PDB entry 5S4R | X-ray diffraction, 2.35 A resolution | chains C and D of the 6 polymer chains in the assembly

# Chain C
Name: Tubulin alpha-1B chain
From: Bos taurus
UniProtKB: P81947 (TBA1B_BOVIN); residue numbers follow UniProt; this construct covers 1-451
Amino-acid sequence (451 residues; each row starts with the number of its first residue):
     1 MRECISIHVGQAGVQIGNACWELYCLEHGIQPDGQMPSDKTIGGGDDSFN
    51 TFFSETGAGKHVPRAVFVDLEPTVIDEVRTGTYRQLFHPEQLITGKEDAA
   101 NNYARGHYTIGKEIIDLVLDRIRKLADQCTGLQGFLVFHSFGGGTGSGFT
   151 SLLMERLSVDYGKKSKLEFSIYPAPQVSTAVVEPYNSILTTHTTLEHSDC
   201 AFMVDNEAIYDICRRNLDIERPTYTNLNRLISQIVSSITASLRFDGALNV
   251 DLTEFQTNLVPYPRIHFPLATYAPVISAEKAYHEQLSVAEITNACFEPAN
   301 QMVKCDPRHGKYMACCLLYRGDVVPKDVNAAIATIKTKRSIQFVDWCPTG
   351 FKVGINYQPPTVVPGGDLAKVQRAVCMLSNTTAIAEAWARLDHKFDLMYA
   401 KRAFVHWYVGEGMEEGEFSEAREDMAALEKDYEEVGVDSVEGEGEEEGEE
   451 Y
Not modelled in the structure: 441-451
Ion coordination: Ca2+: Asp39, Thr41, Gly44, Glu55
Ligand contacts: GTP (guanosine-5'-triphosphate): Gly10, Gln11, Ala12, Gln15, Ile16, Asp69, Asp98, Ala99, Ala100, Asn101, Ser140, Gly142, Gly143, Gly144, Thr145, Gly146, Ile171, Pro173, Val177, Ser178, Thr179, Glu183, Asn206, Tyr224, Leu227, Asn228, Ile231

# Chain D
Name: Tubulin beta-2B chain
From: Bos taurus
UniProtKB: Q6B856 (TBB2B_BOVIN); the author numbering skips numbers that UniProt does not, so the offset changes along the chain: 1-42 = UniProt 1-42; 45-360 = UniProt 43-358; 369-455 = UniProt 359-445
Amino-acid sequence (445 residues; each row starts with the number of its first residue; note: 10 numbers in that range are skipped by the numbering (no residue carries them; nothing is unmodelled there)):
     1 MREIVHIQAGQCGNQIGAKFWEVISDEHGIDPTGSYHGDSDL
    45 QLERINVYYNEATGNKYVPRAILVDLEPGTMDSVRSGPFGQIFRPDNFVF
    95 GQSGAGNNWAKGHYTEGAELVDSVLDVVRKESESCDCLQGFQLTHSLGGG
   145 TGSGMGTLLISKIREEYPDRIMNTFSVMPSPKVSDTVVEPYNATLSVHQL
   195 VENTDETYCIDNEALYDICFRTLKLTTPTYGDLNHLVSATMSGVTTCLRF
   245 PGQLNADLRKLAVNMVPFPRLHFFMPGFAPLTSRGSQQYRALTVPELTQQ
   295 MFDSKNMMAACDPRHGRYLTVAAIFRGRMSMKEVDEQMLNVQNKNSSYFV
   345 EWIPNNVKTAVCDIPP
   369 RGLKMSATFIGNSTAIQELFKRISEQFTAMFRRKAFLHWYTGEGMDEMEF
   419 TEAESNMNDLVSEYQQYQDATADEQGEFEEEEGEDEA
Not modelled in the structure: 281-284, 442-455
Curated features (UniProtKB/Swiss-Prot):
  - motif: Met1 to Ile4 (MREI motif)
  - binding site (GTP): Gln11, Glu71, Ser140, Gly144, Thr145, Gly146, Asn206, Asn228
  - binding site (Mg(2+)): Glu71
  - modified residue: Ser40 (Phosphoserine), Thr57 (Phosphothreonine), Lys60 (N6-acetyllysine), Ser174 (Phosphoserine), Thr287 (Phosphothreonine), Thr292 (Phosphothreonine), Arg320 (Omega-N-methylarginine), Glu448 (5-glutamyl polyglutamate)
  - cross-link (Glycyl lysine isopeptide (Lys-Gly)): Lys60 (interchain with G-Cter in ubiquitin), Lys326 (interchain with G-Cter in ubiquitin)
Ion coordination: Mg2+: Gln11 (together with GDP)
Ligand contacts: GDP (guanosine-5'-diphosphate): Gly10, Gln11, Cys12, Gln15, Ile16, Ala99, Asn101, Ser140, Gly142, Gly143, Gly144, Thr145, Gly146, Val171, Pro173, Val177, Ser178, Glu183, Asn206, Leu209, Tyr224, Leu227, Asn228

# How chain C and chain D interact
Pairs across the interface - 53 pairs, chain C then chain D:
  Gln11(C) - Gln247(D)  hydrogen bond
  Lys96(C) - Arg2(D)
  Lys96(C) - Asp130(D)  salt bridge
  Glu97(C) - Arg2(D)  salt bridge
  Glu97(C) - Cys131(D)
  Glu97(C) - Arg164(D)  salt bridge
  Glu97(C) - Arg253(D)  salt bridge
  Asp98(C) - Asp251(D)
  Asp98(C) - Lys254(D)  salt bridge
  Ala100(C) - Arg253(D)
  Ala100(C) - Lys254(D)
  Ala100(C) - Val257(D)
  Asn101(C) - Lys254(D)
  Arg105(C) - Arg253(D)
  Pro175(C) - Asn349(D)
  Pro175(C) - Lys352(D)
  Ser178(C) - Lys352(D)  hydrogen bond
  Thr179(C) - Leu248(D)
  Thr179(C) - Asn258(D)  hydrogen bond (backbone-side chain)
  Ala180(C) - Asn258(D)
  Val181(C) - Asn258(D)  hydrogen bond (backbone-side chain)
  Val181(C) - Ile347(D)  hydrophobic
  Val181(C) - Pro348(D)
  Glu220(C) - Lys326(D)
  Arg221(C) - Met325(D)
  Arg221(C) - Asp329(D)  salt bridge
  Tyr224(C) - Gln247(D)
  Lys394(C) - Pro348(D)
  Lys394(C) - Asn349(D)  hydrogen bond
  Leu397(C) - Trp346(D)
  Leu397(C) - Pro348(D)  hydrophobic
  Leu397(C) - Ala440(D)  hydrophobic
  Met398(C) - Trp346(D)  hydrogen bond (backbone-backbone)
  Met398(C) - Pro348(D)
  Lys401(C) - Phe262(D)
  Lys401(C) - Trp346(D)
  Lys401(C) - Ala438(D)
  Lys401(C) - Thr439(D)  hydrogen bond (side chain-backbone)
  Ala403(C) - Pro261(D)
  Ala403(C) - Phe262(D)  hydrophobic
  Phe404(C) - Val257(D)
  Phe404(C) - Asn258(D)
  Phe404(C) - Val260(D)
  Phe404(C) - Pro261(D)  hydrogen bond (backbone-backbone)
  Phe404(C) - Thr314(D)
  Phe404(C) - Ile347(D)  hydrophobic
  His406(C) - Val260(D)  hydrogen bond (side chain-backbone)
  His406(C) - Pro261(D)
  His406(C) - Phe262(D)
  His406(C) - Pro263(D)
  Trp407(C) - Ala256(D)
  Trp407(C) - Val257(D)
  Trp407(C) - Val260(D)  hydrogen bond (side chain-backbone)
Other interface residues (no listed pair), chain C (27 interface residues in all): Val182, Tyr210, Arg402, Glu411
Other interface residues (no listed pair), chain D (31 interface residues in all): Asn249, Glu345, Asn350

# Overview
Chain C and chain D form an interface of 27 and 31 residues respectively, with 10 hydrogen bonds and 6 salt
bridges. Among the polar pairs are Lys96(C)-Asp130(D), Glu97(C)-Arg2(D) and Glu97(C)-Arg164(D). Ligands of
chain C: GTP. Bound to chain D: GDP.
Here chain C is Tubulin alpha-1B chain and chain D is Tubulin beta-2B chain, both from Bos taurus. Entry 5S4R
(Tubulin-Z117233350-complex) was determined by X-ray diffraction, deposited together with 5S4L, 5S4M, 5S4N,
5S4O, 5S4P, 5S4Q and 52 further entries.
